PDB entry 3W5D | X-ray diffraction, 2.45 A resolution | chain A

Chain A:
Molecule: SERCA1a
Source organism: Oryctolagus cuniculus
UniProt: B6CAM1 (B6CAM1_RABIT); numbering as in UniProt (aligned over 1-994)
Chain sequence (995 residues; row label = number of the first residue in the row; numbering starts at 0):
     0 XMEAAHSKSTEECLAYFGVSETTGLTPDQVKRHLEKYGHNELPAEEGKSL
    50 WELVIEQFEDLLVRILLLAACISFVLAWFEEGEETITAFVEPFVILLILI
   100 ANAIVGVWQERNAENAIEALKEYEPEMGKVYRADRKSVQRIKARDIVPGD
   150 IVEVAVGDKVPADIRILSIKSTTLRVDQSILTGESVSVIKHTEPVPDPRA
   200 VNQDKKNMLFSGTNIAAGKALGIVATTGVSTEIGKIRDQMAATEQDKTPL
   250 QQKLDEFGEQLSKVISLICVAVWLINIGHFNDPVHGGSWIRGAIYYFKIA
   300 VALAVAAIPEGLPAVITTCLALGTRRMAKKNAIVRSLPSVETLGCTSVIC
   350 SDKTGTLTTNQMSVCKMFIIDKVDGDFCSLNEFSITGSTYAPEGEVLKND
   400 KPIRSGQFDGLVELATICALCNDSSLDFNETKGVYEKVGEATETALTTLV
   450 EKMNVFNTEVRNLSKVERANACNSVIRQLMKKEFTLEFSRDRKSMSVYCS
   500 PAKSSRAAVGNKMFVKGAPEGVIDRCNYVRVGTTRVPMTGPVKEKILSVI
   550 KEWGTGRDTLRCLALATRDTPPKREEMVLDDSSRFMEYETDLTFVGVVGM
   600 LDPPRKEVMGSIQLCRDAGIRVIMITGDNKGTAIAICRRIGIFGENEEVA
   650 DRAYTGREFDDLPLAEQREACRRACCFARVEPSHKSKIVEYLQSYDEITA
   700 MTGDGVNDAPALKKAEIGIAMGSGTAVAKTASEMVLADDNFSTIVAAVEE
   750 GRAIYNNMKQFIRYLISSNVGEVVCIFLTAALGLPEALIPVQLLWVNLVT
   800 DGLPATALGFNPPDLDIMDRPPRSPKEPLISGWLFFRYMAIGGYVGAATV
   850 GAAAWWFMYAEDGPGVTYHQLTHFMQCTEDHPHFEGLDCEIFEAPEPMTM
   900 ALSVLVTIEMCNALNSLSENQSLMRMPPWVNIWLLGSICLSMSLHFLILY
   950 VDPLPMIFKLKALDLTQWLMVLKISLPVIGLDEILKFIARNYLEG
Sequence notes: acetylation (0)
Modified / non-standard residues: ACE (acetyl group) at position 0
Disulfide bonds: Cys876-Cys888
Bound ions: Na+: Leu711, Lys712, Ala714, Glu732
Ligand contacts:
  - phosphatidylethanolamine (PTY), molecule 1: Ile97, Asn101, Val104, Gln108, Pro312, Ala313, Thr316
  - phosphatidylethanolamine (PTY), molecule 2: Leu273, Ile274, Asn275
  - phosphatidylethanolamine (PTY), molecule 3: Ser830, Gly831, Trp832, Phe835
  - phosphatidylethanolamine (PTY), molecule 4: Ser921, Met923, Glu982, Ile983, Phe986, Arg989, Asn990
  - phosphatidylethanolamine (PTY), molecule 5: Phe945, Tyr949, Leu962, Asp963, Leu964, Trp967

In short:
Ligands of chain A: 5 copies of phosphatidylethanolamine. Leu711, Lys712, Ala714 and Glu732 coordinate Na+.
Chain A is SERCA1a (Oryctolagus cuniculus); the structure, Crystal structure of the calcium pump in the E2+Pi
state, was determined by X-ray diffraction (same publication as 3W5A, 3W5B and 3W5C).
